PDB entry 3O8Q | X-ray diffraction, 1.45 A resolution | chains A and B

# Chain A
Molecule: Shikimate 5-dehydrogenase I alpha
Source organism: Vibrio cholerae biovar El Tor
Notes: EC 1.1.1.25
UniProt: C3NTR0 (C3NTR0_VIBCJ); numbering as in UniProt (aligned over 1-278)
Sequence (281 residues; each row starts with the number of its first residue; numbers below 1 keep their minus sign (Ser-2 is residue -2)):
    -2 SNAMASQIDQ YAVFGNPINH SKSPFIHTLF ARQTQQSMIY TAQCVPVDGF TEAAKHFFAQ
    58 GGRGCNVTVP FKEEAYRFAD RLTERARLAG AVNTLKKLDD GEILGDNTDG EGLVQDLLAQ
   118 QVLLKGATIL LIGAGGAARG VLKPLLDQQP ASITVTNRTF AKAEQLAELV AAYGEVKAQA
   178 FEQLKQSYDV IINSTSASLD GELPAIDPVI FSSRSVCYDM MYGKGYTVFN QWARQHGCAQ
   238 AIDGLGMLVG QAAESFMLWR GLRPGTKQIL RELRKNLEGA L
Unresolved in the structure: -2 to 4, 196-199
Construct notes: expression tag (-2 to 0)
Metal / ion sites: Na+ near Gln32 (its only coordinating residue here)

# Chain B
Molecule: Shikimate 5-dehydrogenase I alpha
Source organism: Vibrio cholerae O1 biovar El Tor
Notes: EC 1.1.1.25; engineered mutation(s): Q4(PCA)
UniProt: C3NTR0 (C3NTR0_VIBCJ); residues 4-278 here = UniProt positions 4-278
Sequence (275 residues; row label = number of the first residue in the row):
     4 EIDQYAVFGN PINHSKSPFI HTLFARQTQQ SMIYTAQCVP VDGFTEAAKH FFAQGGRGCN
    64 VTVPFKEEAY RFADRLTERA RLAGAVNTLK KLDDGEILGD NTDGEGLVQD LLAQQVLLKG
   124 ATILLIGAGG AARGVLKPLL DQQPASITVT NRTFAKAEQL AELVAAYGEV KAQAFEQLKQ
   184 SYDVIINSTS ASLDGELPAI DPVIFSSRSV CYDMMYGKGY TVFNQWARQH GCAQAIDGLG
   244 MLVGQAAESF MLWRGLRPGT KQILRELRKN LEGAL
Unresolved in the structure: 194-197, 277-278
Modified / non-standard residues: Glu4 (pyroglutamic acid; PCA)
Metal / ion sites: Na+: Arg74, Ala76

# Interface between chain A and chain B
Inter-chain disulfides: Cys41(A)-Cys41(B)
Contacting residue pairs (40):
  Ile5(A) with Phe22(B), hydrophobic; Asn273(B)
  Gln7(A) with His17(B), hydrogen bond
  Asn16(A) with Glu49(B); Ala50(B); His53(B), hydrogen bond
  His17(A) with His53(B); Gln57(B)
  Ser18(A) with Gln40(B), hydrogen bond
  Lys19(A) with Gln57(B)
  Pro21(A) with Thr38(B); Gln40(B)
  Phe22(A) with Gln7(B); Ile36(B); Thr38(B)
  Thr25(A) with Ile36(B); Thr38(B)
  Leu26(A) with Ile36(B), hydrophobic
  Arg29(A) with Ile5(B); Thr25(B); Met35(B), hydrogen bond (side chain-backbone); Ile36(B)
  Ile36(A) with Ser18(B); Pro21(B), hydrophobic
  Thr38(A) with Ala39(B)
  Ala39(A) with Ala39(B), hydrogen bond (backbone-backbone); Gln40(B); Cys41(B), hydrogen bond (backbone-backbone)
  Gln40(A) with Ile15(B), hydrogen bond (side chain-backbone); Asn16(B); Cys41(B)
  Cys41(A) with Asn13(B); Cys41(B), disulfide; Val42(B), hydrogen bond (side chain-backbone); Pro43(B)
  His53(A) with Asn16(B)
  Gln57(A) with His17(B), hydrogen bond
  Asn273(A) with Gln7(B)
  Leu274(A) with Gln57(B)
  Ala277(A) with Gly58(B)
Other interface residues (no listed pair), chain A (22 interface residues in all): Glu269
Other interface residues (no listed pair), chain B (28 interface residues in all): Glu4, Pro14, Tyr37, Phe54

# Overview
The interface between chain A and chain B involves 22 residues on one side and 28 on the other, with 1
disulfide bond and 9 hydrogen bonds. Among the polar pairs are Gln7(A)-His17(B), Asn16(A)-His53(B) and
Ser18(A)-Gln40(B). The Na+ site is built by Arg74(B) and Ala76(B).
Chain A is Shikimate 5-dehydrogenase I alpha (Vibrio cholerae biovar El Tor) and chain B is Shikimate
5-dehydrogenase I alpha (Vibrio cholerae O1 biovar El Tor); the structure, 1.45 Angstrom Resolution Crystal
Structure of Shikimate 5-Dehydrogenase (aroE) from Vibrio cholerae, was determined by X-ray diffraction.
